Entry 4GKJ (X-ray diffraction, 3.30 A resolution); this record covers chains A and D of the 23 polymer chains in the assembly.

== Chain A ==
Molecule: 16S rRNA
From: Thermus thermophilus
Sequence (1513 nucleotides; numbered 5 to 1521; 4 numbers in that range are skipped by the numbering (no residue carries them; nothing is unmodelled there); the number before each row is that of its first residue):
     5 UGGAGAGUUU GAUCCUGGCU CAGGGUGAAC GCUGGCGGCG UGCCUAAGAC AUGCAAGUCG
    65 UGCGGGCCGC GGGGUUUUAC UCCGUGGUCA GCGGCGGACG GGUGAGUAAC GCGUGGGUGA
   125 CCUACCCGGA AGAGGGGGAC AACCCGGGGA AACUCGGGCU AAUCCCCCAU GUGGACCCGC
   185 CCCUUGGGGU GUGUCCAAAG GGCUUUGCCC GCUUCCGGAU GGGCCCGCGU CCCAUCAGCU
   245 AGUUGGUGGG GUAAUGGCCC ACCAAGGCGA CGACGGGUAG CCGGUCUGAG AGGAUGGCCG
   305 GCCACAGGGG CACUGAGACA CGGGCCCCAC UCCUACGGGA GGCAGCAGUU AGGAAUCUUC
   365 CGCAAUGGGC GCAAGCCUGA CGGAGCGACG CCGCUUGGAG GAAGAAGCCC UUCGGGGUGU
   425 AAACUCCUGA ACCCGGGACG AAACCCCCGA CGAGGGGACU GACGGUACCG GGGUAAUAGC
   485 GCCGGCCAAC UCCGUGCCAG CAGCCGCGGU AAUACGGAGG GCGCGAGCGU UACCCGGAUU
   545 CACUGGGCGU AAAGGGCGUG UAGGCGGCCU GGGGCGUCCC AUGUGAAAGA CCACGGCUCA
   605 ACCGUGGGGG AGCGUGGGAU ACGCUCAGGC UAGACGGUGG GAGAGGGUGG UGGAAUUCCC
   665 GGAGUAGCGG UGAAAUGCGC AGAUACCGGG AGGAACGCCG AUGGCGAAGG CAGCCACCUG
   725 GUCCACCCGU GACGCUGAGG CGCGAAAGCG UGGGGAGCAA ACCGGAUUAG AUACCCGGGU
   785 AGUCCACGCC CUAAACGAUG CGCGCUAGGU CUCUGGGUCU CCUGGGGGCC GAAGCUAACG
   845 CGUUAAGCGC GCCGCCUGGG GAGUACGGCC GCAAGGCUGA AACUCAAAGG AAUUGACGGG
   905 GGCCCGCACA AGCGGUGGAG CAUGUGGUUU AAUUCGAAGC AACGCGAAGA ACCUUACCAG
   965 GCCUUGACAU GCUAGGGAAC CCGGGUGAAA GCCUGGGGUG CCCCGCGAGG GGAGCCCUAG
  1025 CACAGGUGCU GCAUGGCCGU CGUCAGCUCG UGCCGUGAGG UGUUGGGUUA AGUCCCGCAA
  1085 CGAGCGCAAC CCCCGCCGUU AGUUGCCAGC GGUUCGGCCG GGCACUCUAA CGGGACUGCC
  1145 CGCGAAAGCG GGAGGAAGGA GGGGACGACG UCUGGUCAGC AUGGCCCUUA CGGCCUGGGC
  1205 GACACACGUG CUACAAUGCC CACUACAAAG CGAUGCCACC CGGCAACGGG GAGCUAAUCG
  1265 CAAAAAGGUG GGCCCAGUUC GGAUUGGGGU CUGCAACCCG ACCCCAUGAA GCCGGAAUCG
  1325 CUAGUAAUCG CGGAUCAGCC AUGCCGCGGU GAAUACGUUC CCGGGCCUUG UACACACCGC
  1385 CCGUCACGCC AUGGGAGCGG GCUCUACCCG AAGUCGCCGG GAGCCUACGG GCAGGCGCCG
  1445 AGGGUAGGGC CCGUGACUGG GGCGAAGUCG UAACAAGGUA GCUGUACCGG AAGGUGCGGC
  1505 UGGAUCA
  1516 CUUUCU
Sequence notes: insertion (1005, 1013, 1225-1226); conflict U1517 (C1508 in 48256), U1519 (C1510 in 48256)
Ion coordination: Mg2+ site 1 near U12 (its only coordinating residue here); Mg2+ site 2 near G21 (its only coordinating residue here); Mg2+ site 3 near C48 (its only coordinating residue here); Mg2+ site 4 near A53 (its only coordinating residue here); Mg2+ site 5: A109, G110, G284; Mg2+ site 6 near G115 (its only coordinating residue here); Mg2+ site 7 near G133 (its only coordinating residue here); Mg2+ site 8 near G152 (its only coordinating residue here); Mg2+ site 9 near A201 (its only coordinating residue here); Mg2+ site 10 near G246 (its only coordinating residue here); Mg2+ site 11 near G252 (its only coordinating residue here); Mg2+ site 12: G255, U256; 54 more Mg2+ sites not listed
Ligand contacts: paromomycin (PAR): G1387, U1388, C1389, A1390, C1391, C1467, G1468, A1469, A1470, G1471, U1472, C1473

== Chain D ==
Protein: 30S ribosomal protein S4
From: Thermus thermophilus
Reference sequence: P80373 (RS4_THET8); residues 2-209 here = UniProt positions 2-209
Chain sequence (208 residues; numbered 2 to 209; the number before each row is that of its first residue):
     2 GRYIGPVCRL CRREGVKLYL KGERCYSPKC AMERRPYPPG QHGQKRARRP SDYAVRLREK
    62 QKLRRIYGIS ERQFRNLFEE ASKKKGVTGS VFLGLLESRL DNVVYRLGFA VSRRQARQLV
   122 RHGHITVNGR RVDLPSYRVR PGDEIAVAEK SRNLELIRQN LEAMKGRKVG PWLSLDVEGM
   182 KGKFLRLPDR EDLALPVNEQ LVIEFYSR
Ion coordination: Zn2+: Cys9, Cys12, Cys26, Cys31
UniProt features mapped onto this chain:
  - binding site (Zn(2+)): Cys9, Cys12, Cys26, Cys31

== Interface between chain A and chain D ==
Pairs across the interface (121; chain A residue first):
  A8(A) - Arg57(D)  hydrogen bond to the base
  A8(A) - Glu205(D)  hydrogen bond to the base
  A8(A) - Ser208(D)  hydrogen bond to the base
  A8(A) - Arg209(D)  base contact
  A26(A) - Arg209(D)  hydrogen bond to the base
  G28(A) - Arg76(D)  salt bridge to the phosphate
  C395(A) - Arg73(D)  sugar contact
  C396(A) - Arg73(D)  salt bridge to the phosphate
  C396(A) - Asn77(D)  hydrogen bond to the phosphate
  G397(A) - Gln74(D)  hydrogen bond to the phosphate
  G397(A) - Leu135(D)  sugar contact
  G397(A) - Ser137(D)  phosphate contact
  C398(A) - Gln74(D)  phosphate contact
  C398(A) - Arg122(D)  hydrogen bond to the sugar
  C398(A) - Leu135(D)  sugar contact
  C398(A) - Pro136(D)  phosphate contact
  C398(A) - Ser137(D)  hydrogen bond to the phosphate
  U399(A) - Arg118(D)  salt bridge to the phosphate
  U399(A) - Arg122(D)  phosphate contact
  U400(A) - Gly2(D)  phosphate contact
  U400(A) - Arg3(D)  hydrogen bond to the base
  U400(A) - Ile5(D)  base contact
  G401(A) - Gly2(D)  hydrogen bond to the phosphate
  G401(A) - Ile5(D)  sugar contact
  G401(A) - Gln119(D)  hydrogen bond to the sugar
  G402(A) - Gly2(D)  hydrogen bond to the phosphate
  G402(A) - Arg115(D)  salt bridge to the phosphate
  G402(A) - Gln116(D)  hydrogen bond to the phosphate
  G402(A) - Gln119(D)  sugar contact
  A403(A) - Lys22(D)  phosphate contact
  A403(A) - Glu24(D)  sugar contact
  A403(A) - Val112(D)  sugar contact
  A403(A) - Ser113(D)  hydrogen bond to the phosphate
  A403(A) - Arg115(D)  phosphate contact
  A403(A) - Gln116(D)  sugar contact
  G404(A) - Lys22(D)  salt bridge to the phosphate
  G404(A) - Glu24(D)  phosphate contact
  G404(A) - Arg25(D)  phosphate contact
  G405(A) - Lys22(D)  base contact
  G405(A) - Arg25(D)  salt bridge to the phosphate
  G405(A) - Lys30(D)  salt bridge to the phosphate
  A406(A) - Arg25(D)  salt bridge to the phosphate
  A406(A) - Lys30(D)  salt bridge to the phosphate
  A407(A) - Arg35(D)  base contact
  G408(A) - Arg36(D)  base contact
  C414(A) - Gln42(D)  sugar contact
  G420(A) - Gln45(D)  hydrogen bond to the phosphate
  G421(A) - Arg36(D)  salt bridge to the phosphate
  G421(A) - Tyr38(D)  hydrogen bond to the phosphate
  G421(A) - Gly41(D)  hydrogen bond to the phosphate
  G421(A) - Gln42(D)  hydrogen bond to the sugar
  G421(A) - Gln45(D)  hydrogen bond to the phosphate
  U422(A) - Arg10(D)  phosphate contact
  U422(A) - Arg13(D)  salt bridge to the phosphate
  U422(A) - Arg36(D)  salt bridge to the phosphate
  U422(A) - Pro40(D)  phosphate contact
  U422(A) - Gly41(D)  hydrogen bond to the phosphate
  G423(A) - Pro7(D)  phosphate contact
  G423(A) - Arg10(D)  salt bridge to the phosphate
  G423(A) - Arg13(D)  phosphate contact
  G423(A) - Arg36(D)  hydrogen bond to the sugar
  U424(A) - Arg10(D)  phosphate contact
  U424(A) - Arg13(D)  salt bridge to the phosphate
  U424(A) - Lys22(D)  hydrogen bond to the sugar
  U424(A) - Arg25(D)  sugar contact
  U424(A) - Ala32(D)  phosphate contact
  U424(A) - Arg36(D)  salt bridge to the phosphate
  A425(A) - Pro7(D)  phosphate contact
  A425(A) - Val8(D)  hydrogen bond to the phosphate
  A425(A) - Cys9(D)  hydrogen bond to the phosphate
  A425(A) - Lys22(D)  salt bridge to the phosphate
  C430(A) - Glu156(D)  hydrogen bond to the sugar
  C431(A) - Glu156(D)  sugar contact
  C431(A) - Leu157(D)  sugar contact
  U432(A) - Gln119(D)  base contact
  U432(A) - His123(D)  hydrogen bond to the sugar
  U432(A) - His125(D)  hydrogen bond to the sugar
  U432(A) - Leu155(D)  phosphate contact
  G433(A) - His123(D)  sugar contact
  G433(A) - His125(D)  salt bridge to the phosphate
  A434(A) - His123(D)  phosphate contact
  C473(A) - Arg132(D)  salt bridge to the phosphate
  G474(A) - Arg132(D)  salt bridge to the phosphate
  A479(A) - Gln119(D)  base contact
  C491(A) - Arg209(D)  salt bridge to the phosphate
  A492(A) - Ser52(D)  hydrogen bond to the phosphate
  A492(A) - Tyr54(D)  sugar contact
  A492(A) - Ala55(D)  sugar contact
  A492(A) - Leu58(D)  sugar contact
  C494(A) - His43(D)  hydrogen bond to the base
  U495(A) - Gln42(D)  hydrogen bond to the sugar
  U495(A) - His43(D)  salt bridge to the phosphate
  U495(A) - Lys46(D)  phosphate contact
  G523(A) - Gln42(D)  base contact
  G524(A) - Gly41(D)  phosphate contact
  G524(A) - Gln42(D)  hydrogen bond to the sugar
  G525(A) - Arg10(D)  salt bridge to the phosphate
  G525(A) - Arg14(D)  hydrogen bond to the phosphate
  G525(A) - Pro40(D)  sugar contact
  G525(A) - Gly41(D)  phosphate contact
  C526(A) - Arg10(D)  salt bridge to the phosphate
  C526(A) - Arg14(D)  salt bridge to the phosphate
  C526(A) - Arg59(D)  hydrogen bond to the phosphate
  G527(A) - Arg59(D)  salt bridge to the phosphate
  G527(A) - Gln62(D)  hydrogen bond to the phosphate
  G527(A) - Arg66(D)  salt bridge to the phosphate
  C528(A) - Lys61(D)  salt bridge to the phosphate
  C528(A) - Gln62(D)  hydrogen bond to the phosphate
  C528(A) - Arg65(D)  salt bridge to the phosphate
  C528(A) - Glu72(D)  phosphate contact
  G529(A) - Ser71(D)  hydrogen bond to the phosphate
  G529(A) - Glu72(D)  hydrogen bond to the phosphate
  G529(A) - Arg73(D)  hydrogen bond to the phosphate
  A530(A) - Arg3(D)  salt bridge to the phosphate
  C596(A) - Lys84(D)  phosphate contact
  U602(A) - Arg132(D)  base contact
  U602(A) - Val133(D)  base contact
  U602(A) - Asp134(D)  hydrogen bond to the base
  U602(A) - Leu135(D)  base contact
  C603(A) - Leu135(D)  base contact
  C603(A) - Tyr138(D)  sugar contact
Interface residues without a listed pair, chain A (49 interface residues in all): C413, A597
Interface residues without a listed pair, chain D (69 interface residues in all): Tyr4, Gly6, Leu21, Gly23, Arg49, Lys85, Phe206

== Summary ==
49 residues of chain A face 69 of chain D across their interface; the contacts include 39 hydrogen bonds and
29 salt bridges. Polar pairs include A8(A)-Arg57(D), A8(A)-Glu205(D) and A8(A)-Ser208(D). Ligands of chain A:
paromomycin. UniProt lists 4 Zn2+-binding residues on chain D.
Here chain A is 16S rRNA and chain D is 30S ribosomal protein S4, both from Thermus thermophilus. Entry 4GKJ
(Structure of the Thermus thermophilus 30S ribosomal subunit complexed with a human mitochondrial anticodon
stem loop ...) was determined by X-ray diffraction (same publication as 4GKK).
